PDB entry 3DR4 | X-ray diffraction, 1.60 A resolution | chains A and B

# Chain A (and B)
Protein: Putative perosamine synthetase
Source organism: Caulobacter crescentus
Notes: chain B of this document is another copy of the same molecule, construct and numbering; everything in this record applies to it too
Reference sequence: O85354 (O85354_CAUCR); residues 26-371 here correspond to UniProt positions 1-346 (UniProt number = residue number - 25)
Amino-acid sequence (391 residues; row label = number of the first residue in the row; numbers below 1 keep their minus sign (Met-19 is residue -19)):
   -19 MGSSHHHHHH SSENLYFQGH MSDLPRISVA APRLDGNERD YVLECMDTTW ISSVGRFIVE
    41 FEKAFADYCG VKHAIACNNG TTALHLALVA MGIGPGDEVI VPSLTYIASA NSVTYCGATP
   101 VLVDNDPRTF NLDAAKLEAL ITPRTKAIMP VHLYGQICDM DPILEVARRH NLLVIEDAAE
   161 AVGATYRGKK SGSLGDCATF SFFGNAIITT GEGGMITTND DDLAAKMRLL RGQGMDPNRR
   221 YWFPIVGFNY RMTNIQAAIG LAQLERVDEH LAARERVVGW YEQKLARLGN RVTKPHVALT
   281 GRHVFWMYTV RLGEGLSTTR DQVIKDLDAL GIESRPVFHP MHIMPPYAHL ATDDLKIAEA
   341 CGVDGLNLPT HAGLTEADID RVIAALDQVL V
Not modelled in the structure: -19 to 7 (chain B: -19 to 5)
Differences from the reference sequence: expression tag (-19 to 25); engineered mutation Ala186 (Lys161 in O85354)
Small-molecule neighbours:
  - G4M ([(2R,3S,4R,5R)-5-(2-amino-6-oxo-1,6-dihydro-9H-purin-9-yl)-3,4-dihydroxytetrahydrofuran-2-yl]methyl (2R,3S,4S,5S,6R)-3,4-dihydroxy-5-[({3-hydroxy-2-methyl-5-[(phosphonooxy)methyl]pyridin-4-yl}methyl)amino]-6-methyltetrahydro-2H-pyran-2-yl dihydrogen diphosphate), molecule 1: Ser8, Val9, Ala10, Pro12, Asn59, Gly60, Thr61, Leu64, Thr85, Tyr86, Ala88, Ser89, Val131, Leu133, Asp157, Ala159, Glu160, Ser181, Phe183, Gly184, Asn185, Glu192, Gly193, Trp286, Glu313, Arg315, Phe318
  - G4M, molecule 2: Thr29, Trp30, Ile31, Ser32, Val34, Gln213, Arg220, Tyr221, Asn229
From the paper describing this entry:
  - binding site for G4M: Thr29, Trp30, Ile31, Ser32, Gly60, Thr61, Ser181, Phe183, Asn185, Arg220, Tyr221, Asn229, Glu313, Arg315

# Chain A / chain B interface
Residue-residue contacts - 100 pairs, chain A then chain B:
  Pro12(A) with Thr29(B)
  Leu14(A) with Thr29(B)
  Glu18(A) with Met26(B)
  Arg19(A) with Leu23(B); Met26(B); Asp27(B), salt bridge
  Val22(A) with Val22(B), hydrophobic; Met26(B), hydrophobic
  Leu23(A) with Arg19(B); Leu23(B), hydrophobic
  Met26(A) with Glu18(B); Arg19(B)
  Asp27(A) with Arg19(B), salt bridge
  Ile31(A) with Gly191(B)
  Ser32(A) with Phe183(B); Gly191(B)
  Ser33(A) with Phe183(B); Glu192(B), hydrogen bond
  Asn58(A) with Asn58(B); Asn59(B)
  Asn59(A) with Asn58(B); Asn229(B), hydrogen bond (side chain-backbone)
  Thr61(A) with Gln213(B), hydrogen bond; Asn229(B)
  Tyr86(A) with Gln213(B)
  Ile87(A) with Phe223(B), hydrophobic
  Asn91(A) with Val226(B); Gly227(B)
  Tyr95(A) with Val226(B), hydrophobic; Gly227(B), hydrogen bond (side chain-backbone); Phe228(B)
  Phe183(A) with Ser32(B); Ser33(B)
  Thr189(A) with Ile31(B)
  Gly191(A) with Ile31(B); Ser32(B)
  Glu192(A) with Ser33(B), hydrogen bond; Asn229(B), hydrogen bond; Arg231(B), salt bridge; Thr233(B)
  Gln213(A) with Thr61(B), hydrogen bond; Tyr86(B)
  Arg219(A) with His319(B)
  Arg220(A) with Arg315(B); Pro316(B); His319(B)
  Tyr221(A) with Arg315(B); Pro316(B); Phe318(B), hydrophobic; His319(B); Met324(B)
  Trp222(A) with His319(B); Ile323(B); Met324(B), hydrophobic; Pro325(B)
  Phe223(A) with Tyr86(B), hydrophobic; Ile87(B), hydrophobic; Met324(B), hydrogen bond (backbone-side chain); Pro325(B); Pro326(B)
  Pro224(A) with Pro325(B); Pro326(B)
  Ile225(A) with Pro326(B)
  Val226(A) with Asn91(B); Tyr95(B), hydrophobic; Tyr327(B)
  Gly227(A) with Asn91(B); Tyr95(B), hydrogen bond (backbone-side chain)
  Phe228(A) with Tyr95(B)
  Asn229(A) with Asn59(B), hydrogen bond (backbone-side chain); Thr61(B); Glu192(B), hydrogen bond
  Arg231(A) with Glu192(B), salt bridge
  Thr233(A) with Glu192(B)
  Ile235(A) with Ile235(B), hydrophobic; Ile239(B), hydrophobic
  Gln236(A) with Thr233(B); Gln236(B)
  Ile239(A) with Ile235(B), hydrophobic
  Arg315(A) with Arg220(B); Tyr221(B)
  Pro316(A) with Arg220(B); Tyr221(B)
  Phe318(A) with Tyr221(B), hydrophobic
  His319(A) with Arg219(B); Arg220(B), hydrogen bond (side chain-backbone); Tyr221(B); Trp222(B)
  Ile323(A) with Trp222(B)
  Met324(A) with Tyr221(B); Trp222(B), hydrophobic; Phe223(B)
  Pro325(A) with Trp222(B); Phe223(B); Pro224(B)
  Pro326(A) with Phe223(B); Pro224(B); Ile225(B); Val226(B), hydrophobic
  Tyr327(A) with Val226(B)
Interface residues without a listed pair, chain A (54 interface residues in all): Thr29, Thr62, Ala88, Gly184, Thr190, Tyr230
Interface residues without a listed pair, chain B (55 interface residues in all): Pro12, Leu14, Val34, Thr62, Ala88, Gly184, Thr189, Thr190, Tyr230

# Summary
The interface between chain A and chain B involves 54 residues on one side and 55 on the other; the contacts
include 12 hydrogen bonds and 4 salt bridges. Polar pairs include Arg19(A)-Asp27(B), Glu192(A)-Arg231(B) and
Ser33(A)-Glu192(B). Bound to chain A: compound G4M. From the paper: a binding site for G4M at Thr29(A),
Trp30(A) and Ile31(A) among others.
Chain A and chain B are both Putative perosamine synthetase (Caulobacter crescentus); the structure,
GDP-perosamine synthase K186A mutant from Caulobacter crescentus with bound sugar ligand, was determined by
X-ray diffraction together with 3DR7 from the same study.
